PDB entry 5CXC | X-ray diffraction, 3.10 A resolution | chains A and B

[Chain A]
Protein: Ribosome biogenesis protein YTM1
Organism: Chaetomium thermophilum
UniProt: G0SFB5 (G0SFB5_CHATD); numbering as in UniProt (aligned over 1-495)
Sequence (510 residues; row label = number of the first residue in the row; numbers below 1 keep their minus sign (Met-14 is residue -14)):
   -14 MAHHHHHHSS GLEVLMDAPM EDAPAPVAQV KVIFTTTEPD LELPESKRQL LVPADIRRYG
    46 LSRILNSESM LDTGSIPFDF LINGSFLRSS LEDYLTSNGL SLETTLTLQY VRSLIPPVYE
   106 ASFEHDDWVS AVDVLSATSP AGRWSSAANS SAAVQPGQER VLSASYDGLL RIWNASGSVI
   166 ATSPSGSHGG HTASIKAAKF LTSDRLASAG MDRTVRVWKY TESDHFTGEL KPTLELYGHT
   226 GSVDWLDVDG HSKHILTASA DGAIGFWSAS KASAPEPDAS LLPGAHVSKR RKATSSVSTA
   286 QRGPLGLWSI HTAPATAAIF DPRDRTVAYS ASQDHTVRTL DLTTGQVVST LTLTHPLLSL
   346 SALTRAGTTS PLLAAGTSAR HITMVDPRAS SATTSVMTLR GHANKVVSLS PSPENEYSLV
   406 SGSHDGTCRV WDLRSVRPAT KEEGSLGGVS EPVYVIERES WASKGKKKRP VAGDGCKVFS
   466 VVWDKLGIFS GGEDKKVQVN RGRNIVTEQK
Not modelled in the structure: -14 to 12, 270-278, 351-352, 375-377, 429-431, 447-452, 488-495
Construct notes: initiating methionine (-14); expression tag (-13 to 0)

[Chain B]
Protein: Ribosome biogenesis protein ERB1
Organism: Chaetomium thermophilum
UniProt: G0SCK6 (G0SCK6_CHATD); residues 433-801 here = UniProt positions 433-801
Sequence (369 residues; each row starts with the number of its first residue):
   433 PSPDELKPFP TVQQTIFRGH EGRVRSVAID PTGVALATGG DDGTVRVWEL LTGRQVWSVK
   493 LNGDEAVNTV RWRPTKDTFI LAAAAGEDIF LMIPTHPSVT PALDQASRDI LNAGFGHATN
   553 GKQQANLPPG KEPPGKWARP GTRLEDEGVL LRITVRSTIK AISWHRRGDH FATVSPSGQR
   613 SSVAIHTLSK HLTQIPFRKL NGLAQTASFH PLRPLFFVAT QRSIRCYDLQ KLELVKIVQP
   673 GAKWISSFDV HPGGDNLVVG SYDKRLLWHD LDLSNRPYKT MRFHTEAIRA VRFHKGGLPL
   733 FADASDDGSL QIFHGKVPND QLENPTIVPV KMLKGHKVVN KLGVLDIDWH PREPWCVSAG
   793 ADGTARLWM
Not modelled in the structure: 433-434, 495-496, 548-564
What the authors report for this chain:
  - mutagenesis - R486E: unchanged stability
  - mutagenesis - E481R: abolished expression
  - mutagenesis - T484E: decreased expression

[Interface between chain A and chain B]
Contacting residue pairs (47):
  Asp112(A) - Arg486(B)  salt bridge
  Trp113(A) - Arg486(B)
  Tyr151(A) - Glu481(B)
  Tyr151(A) - Thr484(B)
  Tyr151(A) - Arg486(B)
  Lys181(A) - Glu481(B)  salt bridge
  Lys181(A) - Thr484(B)
  Met196(A) - Glu481(B)
  Met196(A) - Pro529(B)
  Arg198(A) - Pro529(B)  hydrogen bond (side chain-backbone)
  Arg198(A) - Val531(B)  hydrogen bond (side chain-backbone)
  Arg198(A) - Thr532(B)
  Arg198(A) - Pro533(B)
  Thr225(A) - Thr532(B)
  Gly226(A) - Pro529(B)
  Ser227(A) - Pro529(B)
  Ser265(A) - Pro533(B)
  Leu267(A) - Pro533(B)
  Pro299(A) - Val466(B)  hydrophobic
  Pro299(A) - Arg784(B)
  Gln318(A) - Leu483(B)
  Gln318(A) - Glu785(B)
  Gln318(A) - Trp787(B)
  His320(A) - Glu785(B)  salt bridge
  Pro341(A) - Glu785(B)
  Pro341(A) - Trp787(B)  hydrophobic
  Leu343(A) - Leu483(B)  hydrophobic
  Ser363(A) - Trp787(B)
  Ser363(A) - Met801(B)
  Arg365(A) - Thr443(B)
  Arg365(A) - Val444(B)
  Arg365(A) - Gln446(B)
  Ala388(A) - Gln446(B)
  Asn389(A) - Gln446(B)  hydrogen bond (side chain-backbone)
  Lys390(A) - Gln446(B)
  Lys390(A) - Thr447(B)  hydrogen bond
  Lys390(A) - Leu483(B)  hydrogen bond (side chain-backbone)
  Lys390(A) - Met801(B)
  His409(A) - Leu483(B)
  Val456(A) - Gln445(B)
  Ala457(A) - Gln445(B)
  Ala457(A) - Gln446(B)
  Ala457(A) - Ile448(B)  hydrophobic
  Gly458(A) - Gln446(B)
  Asp459(A) - Ile448(B)
  Asp459(A) - Arg450(B)  salt bridge
  Lys462(A) - Thr484(B)  hydrogen bond (side chain-backbone)
Also at the interface, not in a pair above, chain A (32 interface residues in all): Ser179, Asp229, Ala245, Leu266, Ala298
Also at the interface, not in a pair above, chain B (26 interface residues in all): Gly485, Val488, His528, Ser530, Ala534, Leu799
From the paper, about this interface:
  - specific contacts: Arg486(B)-Asp112(A)

[Summary]
The interface between chain A and chain B involves 32 residues on one side and 26 on the other, with 6
hydrogen bonds and 4 salt bridges. Among the polar pairs are Asp112(A)-Arg486(B), Lys181(A)-Glu481(B) and
His320(A)-Glu785(B). The paper describes a contact between Arg486(B) and Asp112(A). From the paper: E481R of
chain B abolishes expression; T484E of chain B reduces expression.
Chain A is Ribosome biogenesis protein YTM1 and chain B is Ribosome biogenesis protein ERB1, both from
Chaetomium thermophilum; the structure, Structure of Ytm1 bound to the C-terminal domain of Erb1 in P 65 2 2
space ..., was determined by X-ray diffraction.
